4MG5 - chains A and C of the 4 polymer chains in the assembly; structure by X-ray diffraction, 2.05 A resolution.

[Chain A]
Name: Estrogen receptor
Organism: Homo sapiens
Notes: fragment: ligand binding domain
UniProt: P03372 (ESR1_HUMAN); residues 302-552 here = UniProt positions 302-552
Chain sequence (255 residues; each row starts with the number of its first residue):
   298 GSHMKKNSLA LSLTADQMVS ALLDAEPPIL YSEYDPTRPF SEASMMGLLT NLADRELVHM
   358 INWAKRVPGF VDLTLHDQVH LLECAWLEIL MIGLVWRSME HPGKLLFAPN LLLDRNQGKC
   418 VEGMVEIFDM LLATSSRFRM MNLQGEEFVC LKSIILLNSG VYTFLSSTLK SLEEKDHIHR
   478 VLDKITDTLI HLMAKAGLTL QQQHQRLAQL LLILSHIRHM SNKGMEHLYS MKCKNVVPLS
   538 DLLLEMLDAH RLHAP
Unresolved in the structure: 298-304, 462-463, 548-552
Differences from the reference sequence: expression tag (298-301); engineered mutation Ser537 (Tyr in P03372)
Modified residues: Cys381 (S-hydroxycysteine; CSO); Cys530 (S-hydroxycysteine; CSO)
Ligand contacts: chlordecone (A1AQV): Met343, Leu346, Thr347, Ala350, Leu384, Leu387, Met388, Leu391, Phe404, Ile424, Phe425, Leu428, Gly521, His524, Leu525, Met528
Reported in the primary citation:
  - mutagenesis - Y537S: increased stability (citing earlier work)
  - specificity-determining residues: Met421 (proposed by the authors, not directly observed)

[Chain C]
Name: Nuclear receptor coactivator 1
Notes: EC 2.3.1.48; fragment: coactivator peptide SRC-1
UniProt: Q15788 (NCOA1_HUMAN); numbering as in UniProt (aligned over 686-698)
Chain sequence (13 residues; each row starts with the number of its first residue):
   686 RHKILHRLLQ EGS
Unresolved in the structure: 686-687, 697-698
Swiss-Prot annotation at these positions:
  - motif: Leu690 to Leu694 (LXXLL motif 4)
  - modified residue: Ser698 (Phosphoserine)

[Chain A / chain C interface]
Pairs across the interface (21):
  Ile358(A) - Leu690(C)  hydrophobic
  Ile358(A) - Leu693(C)  hydrophobic
  Ile358(A) - Leu694(C)  hydrophobic
  Lys362(A) - Leu693(C)  hydrogen bond (side chain-backbone)
  Lys362(A) - Leu694(C)  hydrogen bond (side chain-backbone)
  Lys362(A) - Glu696(C)  hydrogen bond (side chain-backbone)
  Leu372(A) - His691(C)
  Leu372(A) - Leu694(C)  hydrophobic
  Leu372(A) - Gln695(C)
  Gln375(A) - Leu694(C)
  Val376(A) - Leu690(C)
  Val376(A) - His691(C)
  Val376(A) - Leu694(C)  hydrophobic
  Leu379(A) - Leu690(C)  hydrophobic
  Glu380(A) - Leu690(C)
  Asp538(A) - Ile689(C)
  Leu539(A) - Ile689(C)
  Leu539(A) - Leu690(C)
  Glu542(A) - Lys688(C)
  Glu542(A) - Ile689(C)  hydrogen bond (side chain-backbone)
  Met543(A) - Leu690(C)  hydrophobic
Other interface residues (no listed pair), chain A (13 interface residues in all): Asn359, Phe367

[Overview]
The interface between chain A and chain C involves 13 residues on one side and 8 on the other, with 4 hydrogen
bonds. Polar pairs include Lys362(A)-Leu693(C), Lys362(A)-Leu694(C) and Lys362(A)-Glu696(C). Ligands of chain
A: chlordecone. From the paper: Y537S of chain A increases stability; the specificity determinant Met421(A).
Here chain A is Estrogen receptor (Homo sapiens) and chain C is Nuclear receptor coactivator 1. Entry 4MG5
(Crystal structure of hERa-LBD (Y537S) in complex with chlordecone) was determined by X-ray diffraction (same
publication as 4MG6, 4MG7, 4MG8, 4MG9, 4MGA, 4MGB, 4MGC and 4MGD).
